6R1U - chains D and I of the 13 polymer chains in the assembly; structure by electron microscopy, 4.36 A resolution (low resolution: residue-level contacts below are approximate; hydrogen-bond / salt-bridge calls are withheld).

Chain D:
Molecule: Histone H2B 1.1
From: Xenopus laevis
UniProtKB: P02281 (H2B11_XENLA); residues 1-122 here correspond to UniProt positions 5-126 (UniProt number = residue number + 4)
Sequence (122 residues; numbered 1 to 122; the number before each row is that of its first residue):
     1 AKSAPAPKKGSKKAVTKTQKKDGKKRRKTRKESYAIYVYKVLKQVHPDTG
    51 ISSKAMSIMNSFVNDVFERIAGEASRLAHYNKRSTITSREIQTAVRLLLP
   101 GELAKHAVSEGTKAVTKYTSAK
Unresolved in the structure: 1-25, 122
Differences from the reference sequence: conflict Thr29 (Ser33 in P02281)
UniProt features mapped onto this chain:
  - modified residue: Lys2 (N6-acetyllysine), Lys9 (N6-acetyllysine), Ser11 (Phosphoserine), Lys12 (N6-acetyllysine), Lys17 (N6-acetyllysine)
  - glycosylation: Ser109 (O-linked (GlcNAc) serine)
  - cross-link: Lys117 (Glycyl lysine isopeptide (Lys-Gly) (interchain with G-Cter in ubiquitin))

Chain I:
Molecule: 147-nt DNA strand
Sequence (147 nucleotides; each row starts with the number of its first residue; numbers below 1 keep their minus sign (DA-73 is residue -73)):
   -73 ATCGGATGTATATATCTGACACGTGCCTGGAGACTAGGGAGTAATCCCCT
   -23 TGGCGGTTAAAACGCGGGGGACAGCGCGTACGTGCGTTTAAGCGGTGCTA
    27 GAGCTGTCTACGACCAATTGAGCGGCCTCGGCACCGGGATTCTCGAT

How chain D and chain I interact:
Pairs across the interface (14):
  Thr29(D) with DC30(I)
  Tyr39(D) with DA-53(I); DC-52(I)
  Gly50(D) with DA-53(I)
  Ile51(D) with DC-54(I); DA-53(I)
  Ser52(D) with DC-54(I)
  Ser53(D) with DC-54(I)
  Lys82(D) with DA-34(I)
  Arg83(D) with DA-34(I); DG-33(I)
  Ser84(D) with DA-34(I)
  Thr85(D) with DG-35(I); DA-34(I)
Interface residues without a listed pair, chain D (11 interface residues in all): Arg26
Interface residues without a listed pair, chain I (8 interface residues in all): DT31

Summary:
The interface between chain D and chain I involves 11 residues on one side and 8 on the other.
Here chain D is Histone H2B 1.1 (Xenopus laevis) and chain I is a 147-nt DNA strand. Entry 6R1U (Structure of
LSD2/NPAC-linker/nucleosome core particle complex: Class 2) was determined by electron microscopy together
with 6R1T and 6R25 from the same study.
